PDB entry 9L1X | electron microscopy, 2.69 A resolution | chains B and J of the 12 polymer chains in the assembly

[Chain B]
Molecule: Histone H4
Organism: Homo sapiens
UniProtKB: P62805 (H4_HUMAN); residues 1-102 here correspond to UniProt positions 2-103 (UniProt number = residue number + 1)
Chain sequence (102 residues; row label = number of the first residue in the row):
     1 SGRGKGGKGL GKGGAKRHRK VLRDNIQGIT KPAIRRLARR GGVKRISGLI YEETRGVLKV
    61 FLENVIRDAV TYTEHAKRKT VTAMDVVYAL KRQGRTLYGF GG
Not modelled in the structure: 1-21
Curated features (UniProtKB/Swiss-Prot):
  - DNA-binding region: Lys16 to Lys20
  - modified residue: Ser1 (N-acetylserine), Arg3 (Asymmetric dimethylarginine), Lys5 (N6-(2-hydroxyisobutyryl)lysine), Lys8 (N6-(2-hydroxyisobutyryl)lysine), Lys12 (N6-(2-hydroxyisobutyryl)lysine), Lys16 (N6-(2-hydroxyisobutyryl)lysine), Lys20 (N6,N6,N6-trimethyllysine), Lys31 (N6-(2-hydroxyisobutyryl)lysine), Lys44 (N6-(2-hydroxyisobutyryl)lysine), Ser47 (Phosphoserine), Tyr51 (Phosphotyrosine), Lys59 (N6-(2-hydroxyisobutyryl)lysine), Lys77 (N6-(2-hydroxyisobutyryl)lysine), Lys79 (N6-(2-hydroxyisobutyryl)lysine), Thr80 (Phosphothreonine), Tyr88 (Phosphotyrosine), Lys91 (N6-(2-hydroxyisobutyryl)lysine)
  - cross-link (Glycyl lysine isopeptide (Lys-Gly)): Lys12 (interchain with G-Cter in SUMO2), Lys20 (interchain with G-Cter in SUMO2), Lys31 (interchain with G-Cter in SUMO2), Lys59 (interchain with G-Cter in SUMO2), Lys79 (interchain with G-Cter in SUMO2), Lys91 (interchain with G-Cter in SUMO2)

[Chain J]
Molecule: 601 DNA
Organism: Homo sapiens
Sequence (189 nucleotides; numbered -94 to 94; the number before each row is that of its first residue; numbers below 1 keep their minus sign (DA-94 is residue -94)):
   -94 ATCCGGGTGA TGCCGGATGC CATCGAGAAT CCCGGTGCCG AGGCCGCTCA ATTGGTCGTA
   -34 GACAGCTCTA GCACCGCTTA AACGCACGTA CGCGCTGTCC CCCGCGTTTT AACCGCCAAG
    26 GGGATTACTC CCTAGTCTCC AGGCACGTGT CAGATATATA CATCCGATTC CAGTGCCGGT
    86 GTCGCTGAT
Not modelled in the structure: -94 to -78, 85-94

[How chain B and chain J interact]
Residue-residue contacts (11; chain B residue first):
  Arg35(B) with DC8(J), salt bridge to the phosphate
  Arg45(B) with DC7(J), sugar contact; DC8(J), phosphate contact
  Ile46(B) with DC7(J), sugar contact; DC8(J), hydrogen bond to the phosphate
  Ser47(B) with DC7(J), hydrogen bond to the phosphate
  Gly48(B) with DC7(J), phosphate contact
  Arg78(B) with DG28(J), phosphate contact
  Lys79(B) with DG27(J), salt bridge to the phosphate; DG28(J), hydrogen bond to the phosphate
  Thr80(B) with DG28(J), hydrogen bond to the phosphate
Also at the interface, not in a pair above, chain B (10 interface residues in all): Lys44, Lys77

[Overview]
The interface between chain B and chain J involves 10 residues on one side and 4 on the other; the contacts
include 4 hydrogen bonds and 2 salt bridges. Among the polar pairs are Ile46(B)-DC8(J), Ser47(B)-DC7(J) and
Lys79(B)-DG28(J).
Chain B is Histone H4 and chain J is 601 DNA, both from Homo sapiens; the structure, hDEK-nucleosome complex
(conformation 1), was determined by electron microscopy, deposited together with 9L22.
